PDB entry 6XKX | electron microscopy, 6.10 A resolution (low resolution: residue-level contacts below are approximate; hydrogen-bond / salt-bridge calls are withheld) | chains E and Q of the 9 polymer chains in the assembly

== Chain E ==
Protein: Ubiquinol-cytochrome c reductase iron-sulfur subunit
Organism: Rhodobacter capsulatus (strain ATCC BAA-309 / NBRC 16581 / SB1003)
Notes: EC 7.1.1.8
UniProt: D5ANZ2 (UCRI_RHOCB); residue numbers follow UniProt; this construct covers 1-191
Chain sequence (191 residues; numbered 1 to 191; the number before each row is that of its first residue):
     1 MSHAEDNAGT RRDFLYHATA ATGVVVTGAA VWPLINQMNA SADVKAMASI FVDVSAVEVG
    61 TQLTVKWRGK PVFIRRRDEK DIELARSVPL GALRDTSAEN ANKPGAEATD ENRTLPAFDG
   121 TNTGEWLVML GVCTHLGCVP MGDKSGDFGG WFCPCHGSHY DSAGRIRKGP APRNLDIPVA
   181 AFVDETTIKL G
Unresolved in the structure: 1-10
Disulfide bonds: Cys138-Cys155
Metal / ion sites: 2Fe-2S cluster Fe: Cys133, His135, Cys153, His156
Residues lining bound ligands: 2Fe-2S cluster (FES): Cys133, His135, Leu136, Gly137, Cys138, Cys153, Cys155, His156, Ser158
Curated features (UniProtKB/Swiss-Prot):
  - binding site ([2Fe-2S] cluster): Cys133, His135, Cys153, His156

== Chain Q ==
Protein: Cytochrome c1
Organism: Rhodobacter capsulatus (strain ATCC BAA-309 / NBRC 16581 / SB1003)
UniProt: D5ANZ4 (CY1_RHOCB); residues -20 to 258 here correspond to UniProt positions 1-279 (UniProt number = residue number + 21)
Chain sequence (279 residues; row label = number of the first residue in the row; numbers below 1 keep their minus sign (Met-20 is residue -20)):
   -20 MKKLLISAVS ALVLGSGAAF ANSNVPDHAF SFEGIFGKYD QAQLRRGFQV YNEVCSACHG
    40 MKFVPIRTLA DDGGPQLDPT FVREYAAGLD TIIDKDSGEE RDRKETDMFP TRVGDGMGPD
   100 LSVMAKARAG FSGPAGSGMN QLFKGMGGPE YIYNYVIGFE ENPECAPEGI DGYYYNKTFQ
   160 IGGVPDTCKD AAGVKITHGS WARMPPPLVD DQVTYEDGTP ATVDQMAQDV SAFLMWAAEP
   220 KLVARKQMGL VAMVMLGLLS VMLYLTNKRL WAPYKGHKA
Unresolved in the structure: -20 to 4, 108-125, 258
Covalently attached groups: heme c (HEC) linked to Cys34, Cys37
Metal / ion sites: heme c Fe: His38, Met183
Residues lining bound ligands: heme c (HEC): Val33, His38, Gly95, Met96, Gly97, Pro98, Leu100, Met103, Arg107, Tyr130, Ile131, Tyr134, Val135, Phe158, Ala181, Arg182, Met183, Pro184, Pro186, Leu187, Val209
Curated features (UniProtKB/Swiss-Prot):
  - binding site (heme c): Cys34, Cys37, His38, Met183

== Chain E / chain Q interface ==
Contacting residue pairs (13; chain E residue first):
  Arg11(E) with Arg248(Q)
  Arg12(E) with Arg248(Q)
  Leu15(E) with Thr245(Q); Arg248(Q)
  Ala18(E) with Met241(Q)
  Thr19(E) with Met241(Q); Thr245(Q)
  Thr22(E) with Leu238(Q); Met241(Q)
  Gly23(E) with Leu238(Q)
  Ala42(E) with Arg46(Q)
  Asp43(E) with Arg46(Q)
  Ala46(E) with Thr85(Q)
Other interface residues (no listed pair), chain E (13 interface residues in all): Val25, Val26, Ala29
Other interface residues (no listed pair), chain Q (10 interface residues in all): Met234, Leu235, Leu242, Leu244

== Overview ==
The interface between chain E and chain Q involves 13 residues on one side and 10 on the other. Ligands of
chain E: 2Fe-2S cluster. Heme c is covalently linked to Cys34(Q).
Here chain E is Ubiquinol-cytochrome c reductase iron-sulfur subunit and chain Q is Cytochrome c1, both from
Rhodobacter capsulatus (strain ATCC BAA-309 / NBRC 16581 / SB1003). Entry 6XKX (R. capsulatus CIII2CIV
tripartite super-complex, conformation A (SC-1A)) was determined by electron microscopy, deposited together
with 6XI0, 6XKT, 6XKU, 6XKV, 6XKW and 6XKZ.
